Entry 9DRK (X-ray diffraction, 2.13 A resolution); this record covers chain A.

# Chain A
Molecule: Biotin--[acetyl-CoA-carboxylase] ligase
From: Mycobacterium tuberculosis
Notes: EC 6.3.4.15
UniProt: I6YFP0 (BIRA_MYCTU); residues 1-265 here = UniProt positions 1-265
Sequence (265 residues; row label = number of the first residue in the row):
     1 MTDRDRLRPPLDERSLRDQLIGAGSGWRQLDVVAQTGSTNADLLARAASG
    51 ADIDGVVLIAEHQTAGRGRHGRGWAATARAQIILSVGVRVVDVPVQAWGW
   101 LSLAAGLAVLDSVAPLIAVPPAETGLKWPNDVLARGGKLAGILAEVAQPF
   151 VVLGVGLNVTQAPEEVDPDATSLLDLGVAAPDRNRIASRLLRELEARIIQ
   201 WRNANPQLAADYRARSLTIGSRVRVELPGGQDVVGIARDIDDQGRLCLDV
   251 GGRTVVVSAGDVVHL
Disordered / not traced: 118-122
Swiss-Prot annotation at these positions:
  - binding site (biotin): Ser38, Thr39, Gln63, Arg67, Lys138
  - mutagenesis: Lys138 (K138S: Loss of activity)
Residues lining bound ligands: A1BGE (5'-deoxy-5'-({5-[(3aS,4S,6aR)-2-oxohexahydro-1H-thieno[3,4-d]imidazol-4-yl]pentyl}sulfamamido)adenosine): Ser38, Thr39, Asn40, Gln63, Gly66, Arg67, Gly68, Arg69, Arg72, Gly73, Trp74, Ala75, Gln81, Ile83, Leu84, Ser85, Asp131, Lys138, Gly141, Ile142, Leu143, Gly154, Val155, Gly156, Asn158, Val166, Asp167, Ala170, Asp261

# Summary
Bound to chain A: compound A1BGE. Curated annotation (UniProt) lists 5 biotin-binding residues and one
mutagenesis site.
Chain A is Biotin--[acetyl-CoA-carboxylase] ligase (Mycobacterium tuberculosis); the structure, Crystal
structure of Mycobacterium tuberculosis biotin protein ligase in complex with Bio-1, was determined by X-ray
diffraction together with 9DRN from the same study.
